PDB entry 7V19 | electron microscopy, 3.30 A resolution | chains B and C of the 4 polymer chains in the assembly

== Chain B ==
Molecule: Glycophorin-A
From: Homo sapiens
UniProtKB: P02724 (GLPA_HUMAN); numbering as in UniProt (aligned over 1-150)
Amino-acid sequence (150 residues; numbered 1 to 150; the number before each row is that of its first residue):
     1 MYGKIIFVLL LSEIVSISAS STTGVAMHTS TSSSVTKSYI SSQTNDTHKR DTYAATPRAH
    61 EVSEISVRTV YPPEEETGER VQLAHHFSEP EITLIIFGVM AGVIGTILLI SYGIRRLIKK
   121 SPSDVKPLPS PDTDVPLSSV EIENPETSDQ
Unresolved in the structure: 1-77, 118-150
Curated features (UniProtKB/Swiss-Prot):
  - modified residue: Thr-133 (Phosphothreonine), Ser-138 (Phosphoserine), Ser-148 (Phosphoserine)
  - glycosylation: Ser-21 (O-linked (GalNAc...) serine), Thr-22 (O-linked (GalNAc...) threonine), Thr-23 (O-linked (GalNAc...) threonine), Thr-29 (O-linked (GalNAc...) threonine), Ser-30 (O-linked (GalNAc...) serine), Thr-31 (O-linked (GalNAc...) threonine), Ser-32 (O-linked (GalNAc...) serine), Thr-36 (O-linked (GalNAc...) threonine), Ser-38 (O-linked (GalNAc...) serine), Ser-41 (O-linked (GalNAc...) serine), Thr-44 (O-linked (GalNAc...) threonine), Asn-45 (N-linked (GlcNAc...) asparagine), Thr-52 (O-linked (GalNAc...) threonine), Thr-56 (O-linked (GalNAc...) threonine), Ser-63 (O-linked (GalNAc...) serine), Ser-66 (O-linked (GalNAc...) serine), Thr-69 (O-linked (GalNAc...) threonine)
  - natural variant: Glu-13 (E13A; E13G), Thr-23 (T23N: In M(g) antigen), Asp-46 (D46E: In Ny(a) antigen), Thr-47 (T47K: In ENEH/Hut antigen; T47M: In ENEH/Vw antigen), Arg-50 (R50W: In Or antigen), Ser-66 (S66Y: In Vr antigen), Pro-73 (P73S: In Os(a) antigen), Glu-76 (E76K: In Ri(a) antigen), Thr-77 (T77I: In Mt(a) antigen), Gly-78 (G78R: In ERIK antigen), Gln-82 (Q82K: In ENAV/MARS antigen), Ala-84 (A84P: In ENEP/HAG antigen)
  - mutagenesis: Phe-87 (F87C: Diminishes dimerization), Ser-88 (S88C: Diminishes dimerization), Pro-90 (P90C: Diminishes dimerization), Glu-91 (E91C: Diminishes dimerization), Leu-94 (L94I: Diminishes dimerization), Ile-95 (I95A: Diminishes dimerization), Gly-98 (G98L: Diminishes dimerization), Gly-102 (G102L: Abolishes dimerization)

== Chain C ==
Molecule: Band 3 anion transport protein
From: Homo sapiens
UniProtKB: P02730 (B3AT_HUMAN); residue numbers follow UniProt; this construct covers 1-911
Amino-acid sequence (911 residues; numbered 1 to 911; the number before each row is that of its first residue):
     1 MEELQDDYED MMEENLEQEE YEDPDIPESQ MEEPAAHDTE ATATDYHTTS HPGTHKVYVE
    61 LQELVMDEKN QELRWMEAAR WVQLEENLGE NGAWGRPHLS HLTFWSLLEL RRVFTKGTVL
   121 LDLQETSLAG VANQLLDRFI FEDQIRPQDR EELLRALLLK HSHAGELEAL GGVKPAVLTR
   181 SGDPSQPLLP QHSSLETQLF CEQGDGGTEG HSPSGILEKI PPDSEATLVL VGRADFLEQP
   241 VLGFVRLQEA AELEAVELPV PIRFLFVLLG PEAPHIDYTQ LGRAAATLMS ERVFRIDAYM
   301 AQSRGELLHS LEGFLDCSLV LPPTDAPSEQ ALLSLVPVQR ELLRRRYQSS PAKPDSSFYK
   361 GLDLNGGPDD PLQQTGQLFG GLVRDIRRRY PYYLSDITDA FSPQVLAAVI FIYFAALSPA
   421 ITFGGLLGEK TRNQMGVSEL LISTAVQGIL FALLGAQPLL VVGFSGPLLV FEEAFFSFCE
   481 TNGLEYIVGR VWIGFWLILL VVLVVAFEGS FLVRFISRYT QEIFSFLISL IFIYETFSKL
   541 IKIFQDHPLQ KTYNYNVLMV PKPQGPLPNT ALLSLVLMAG TFFFAMMLRK FKNSSYFPGK
   601 LRRVIGDFGV PISILIMVLV DFFIQDTYTQ KLSVPDGFKV SNSSARGWVI HPLGLRSEFP
   661 IWMMFASALP ALLVFILIFL ESQITTLIVS KPERKMVKGS GFHLDLLLVV GMGGVAALFG
   721 MPWLSATTVR SVTHANALTV MGKASTPGAA AQIQEVKEQR ISGLLVAVLV GLSILMEPIL
   781 SRIPLAVLFG IFLYMGVTSL SGIQLFDRIL LLFKPPKYHP DVPYVKRVKT WRMHLFTGIQ
   841 IICLAVLWVV KSTPASLALP FVLILTVPLR RVLLPLIFRN VELQCLDADD AKATFDEEEG
   901 RDEYDEVAMP V
Unresolved in the structure: 1-370, 744-750, 895-911
Glycans and other covalent adducts: N-acetylglucosamine (NAG) linked to Asn-642
Ligand contacts:
  - PIO ([(2R)-2-octanoyloxy-3-[oxidanyl-[(1R,2R,3S,4R,5R,6S)-2,3,6-tris(oxidanyl)-4,5-diphosphonooxy-cyclohexyl]oxy-phosphoryl]oxy-propyl] octanoate), molecule 1: Phe-597, Pro-598, Gly-599, Leu-601, Arg-602, Arg-603
  - PIO, molecule 2: Leu-812, Phe-813, Lys-814, Pro-815, Pro-816, Lys-817, Tyr-818
Curated features (UniProtKB/Swiss-Prot):
  - region: Glu-13 to Met-31 (Microbial infection: Interaction with P.falciparum (isolate K1) FBPA), Ala-176 to Ser-185 (Interaction with ANK1)
  - site: Lys-590 (Important for anion transport), Glu-681 (Important for anion-proton cotransport)
  - modified residue: Met-1 (N-acetylmethionine), Tyr-8 (Phosphotyrosine), Tyr-21 (Phosphotyrosine), Tyr-46 (Phosphotyrosine), Ser-185 (Phosphoserine), Ser-350 (Phosphoserine), Tyr-359 (Phosphotyrosine), Tyr-904 (Phosphotyrosine)
  - lipidation: Cys-843 (S-palmitoyl cysteine)
  - glycosylation: Asn-642 (N-linked (GlcNAc...) (complex) asparagine)
  - natural variant: Glu-40 (E40K: Found in patients with hemolytic anemia; uncertain significance), Lys-56 (K56E: In Di(a)/Memphis-II antigen), Glu-90 (E90K: In SPH4), Gly-130 (G130R: In SPH4), Pro-147 (P147S: In SPH4), Ala-285 (A285D: In SPH4), Pro-327 (P327R: In SPH4), Ala-400 to Ala-408 (deletion: In SAO and DRTA4), Glu-429 (E429D: In NFLD+ antigen), Arg-432 (R432W: In ELO antigen), Thr-444 (T444N: In DRTA4), Gly-455 (G455E: In SPH4; G455R: In SPH4), 40 further natural variant entries in UniProt
  - mutagenesis: Glu-85 (E85A/R: Impairs expression at the cell membrane), Arg-283 (R283A/E/S: Impairs expression at the cell membrane), Asn-642 (N642D: Loss of N-glycosylation site), Glu-681 (E681Q: Impairs expression at the cell membrane)
Reported in the primary citation:
  - post-translational modification sites: Tyr-8 (citing earlier work)

== Chain B / chain C interface ==
Pairs across the interface (33; chain B residue first):
  Glu-79(B) / Ser-643(C)
  Glu-79(B) / Arg-646(C)
  Glu-79(B) / Gly-647(C)
  Glu-79(B) / Arg-656(C)
  Arg-80(B) / Arg-656(C)
  Val-81(B) / Arg-656(C)  hydrogen bond (backbone-side chain)
  Gln-82(B) / Leu-655(C)
  Gln-82(B) / Arg-656(C)
  Leu-83(B) / Leu-655(C)  hydrogen bond (backbone-backbone)
  Leu-83(B) / Arg-656(C)
  Leu-83(B) / Glu-658(C)
  His-85(B) / His-651(C)
  His-85(B) / Leu-653(C)
  His-85(B) / Gly-654(C)  hydrogen bond (side chain-backbone)
  His-85(B) / Glu-658(C)  salt bridge
  Phe-87(B) / His-651(C)  hydrogen bond (backbone-side chain)
  Ser-88(B) / His-651(C)
  Glu-89(B) / His-651(C)  salt bridge
  Ile-92(B) / His-651(C)
  Ile-92(B) / Pro-652(C)
  Thr-93(B) / Phe-495(C)
  Thr-93(B) / Leu-718(C)
  Ile-96(B) / Trp-492(C)  hydrophobic
  Ile-96(B) / Phe-495(C)  hydrophobic
  Ile-96(B) / Pro-652(C)  hydrophobic
  Phe-97(B) / Ile-498(C)  hydrophobic
  Met-100(B) / Phe-495(C)
  Met-100(B) / Ile-498(C)  hydrophobic
  Ile-104(B) / Leu-499(C)  hydrophobic
  Ile-104(B) / Val-502(C)  hydrophobic
  Ile-107(B) / Leu-503(C)  hydrophobic
  Leu-108(B) / Leu-378(C)  hydrophobic
  Ser-111(B) / Phe-507(C)
Also at the interface, not in a pair above, chain B (19 interface residues in all): Val-103
Also at the interface, not in a pair above, chain C (23 interface residues in all): Phe-379, Ala-506, Val-649, Ser-657

== In short ==
19 residues of chain B face 23 of chain C across their interface; the contacts include 4 hydrogen bonds and 2
salt bridges. Among the polar pairs are His-85(B)/Glu-658(C), Glu-89(B)/His-651(C) and Val-81(B)/Arg-656(C).
Chain C binds compound PIO. Covalently linked N-acetylglucosamine: at Asn-642(C). From the paper: a
modification site at Tyr-8(C).
Chain B is Glycophorin-A and chain C is Band 3 anion transport protein, both from Homo sapiens; the structure,
Local refinement of Band 3-II transmembrane domains, class 1 of erythrocyte ankyrin-1 complex, was determined
by electron microscopy together with 7UZ3, 7UZQ, 7UZU, 7V07, 7V0K, 7V0M and 10 further entries from the same
study.
